7EHA - chains A and E of the 5 polymer chains in the assembly; structure by X-ray diffraction, 3.30 A resolution.

[Chain A (and E)]
Molecule: Basal-body rod modification protein FlgD
Source organism: Salmonella typhimurium (strain LT2 / SGSC1412 / ATCC 700720)
Notes: chain E of this document is another copy of the same molecule, construct and numbering; everything in this record applies to it too
UniProt: P0A1I9 (FLGD_SALTY); numbering as in UniProt (aligned over 1-232)
Chain sequence (232 residues; numbered 1 to 232; the number before each row is that of its first residue):
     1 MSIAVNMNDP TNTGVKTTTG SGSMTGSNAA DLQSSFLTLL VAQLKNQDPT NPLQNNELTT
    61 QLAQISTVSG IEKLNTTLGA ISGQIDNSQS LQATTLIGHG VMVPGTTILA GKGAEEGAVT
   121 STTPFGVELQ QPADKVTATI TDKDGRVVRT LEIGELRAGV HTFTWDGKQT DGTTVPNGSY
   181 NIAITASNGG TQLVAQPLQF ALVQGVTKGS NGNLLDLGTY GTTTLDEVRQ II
Not modelled in the structure: 1-55 (chain E: 1-66)
From the paper describing this entry:
  - self-association interface (contacts with another copy of this molecule): Q92

[Chain A / chain E interface]
Contacting residue pairs (20):
  I85(A) - Q84(E)
  Q89(A) - S88(E)  hydrogen bond
  Q92(A) - S88(E)
  Q92(A) - L91(E)
  L96(A) - L91(E)  hydrophobic
  L96(A) - T94(E)
  V160(A) - T207(E)
  V160(A) - K208(E)
  L225(A) - L91(E)  hydrophobic
  V228(A) - K208(E)
  R229(A) - T207(E)
  R229(A) - K208(E)  hydrogen bond (backbone-backbone)
  Q230(A) - V206(E)
  Q230(A) - T207(E)  hydrogen bond
  Q230(A) - D216(E)
  I231(A) - T94(E)
  I231(A) - I97(E)
  I231(A) - G205(E)
  I231(A) - V206(E)  hydrogen bond (backbone-backbone)
  I232(A) - Q204(E)
Other interface residues (no listed pair), chain A (13 interface residues in all): D86, T95
Other interface residues (no listed pair), chain E (12 interface residues in all): Q92

[Overview]
The interface between chain A and chain E involves 13 residues on one side and 12 on the other; the contacts
include 4 hydrogen bonds. Polar contacts include Q89(A)-S88(E), Q230(A)-T207(E) and R229(A)-K208(E). From the
paper: a self-association interface involving Q92(A).
Both chains are Basal-body rod modification protein FlgD (Salmonella typhimurium (strain LT2 / SGSC1412 / ATCC
700720)). Entry 7EHA (Crystal structure of the flagellar hook cap from Salmonella enterica serovar
Typhimurium) was determined by X-ray diffraction, deposited together with 7EH9.
